Entry 1I97 (X-ray diffraction, 4.50 A resolution (low resolution: residue-level contacts below are approximate; hydrogen-bond / salt-bridge calls are withheld)); this record covers chains A and E of the 21 polymer chains in the assembly.

== Chain A ==
Molecule: 16S RRNA
Source organism: Thermus thermophilus
Sequence (1514 nucleotides; numbered 2 to 1515; the number before each row is that of its first residue):
     2 UGUUGGAGAG UUUGAUCCUG GCUCAGGGUG AACGCUGGCG GCGUGCCUAA GACAUGCAAG
    62 UCGUGCGGGC CGCGGGGUUU UACUCCGUGG UCAGCGGCGG ACGGGUGAGU AACGCGUGGG
   122 UGACCUACCC GGAAGAGGGG GACAACCCGG GGAAACUCGG GCUAAUCCCC CAUGUGGACC
   182 CGCCCCUUGG GGUGUGUCCA AAGGGCUUUG CCCGCUUCCG GAUGGGCCCG CGUCCCAUCA
   242 GCUAGUUGGU GGGGUAAUGG CCCACCAAGG CGACGACGGG UAGCCGGUCU GAGAGGAUGG
   302 CCGGCCACAG GGGCACUGAG ACACGGGCCC CACUCCUACG GGAGGCAGCA GUUAGGAAUC
   362 UUCCGCAAUG GGCGCAAGCC UGACGGAGCG ACGCCGCUUG GAGGAAGAAG CCCUUCGGGG
   422 UGUAAACUCC UGAACCCGGG ACGAAACCCC CGACGAGGGG ACUGACGGUA CCGGGGUAAU
   482 AGCGCCGGCC AACUCCGUGC CAGCAGCCGC GGUAAUACGG AGGGCGCGAG CGUUACCCGG
   542 AUUCACUGGG CGUAAAGGGC GUGUAGGCGG CCUGGGGCGU CCCAUGUGAA AGACCACGGC
   602 UCAACCGUGG GGGAGCGUGG GAUACGCUCA GGCUAGACGG UGGGAGAGGG UGGUGGAAUU
   662 CCCGGAGUAG CGGUGAAAUG CGCAGAUACC GGGAGGAACG CCGAUGGCGA AGGCAGCCAC
   722 CUGGUCCACC CGUGACGCUG AGGCGCGAAA GCGUGGGGAG CAAACCGGAU UAGAUACCCG
   782 GGUAGUCCAC GCCCUAAACG AUGCGCGCUA GGUCUCUGGG UCUCCUGGGG GCCGAAGCUA
   842 ACGCGUUAAG CGCGCCGCCU GGGGAGUACG GCCGCAAGGC UGAAACUCAA AGGAAUUGAC
   902 GGGGGCCCGC ACAAGCGGUG GAGCAUGUGG UUUAAUUCGA AGCAACGCGA AGAACCUUAC
   962 CAGGCCUUGA CAUGCUAGGG AACCCGGGUG AAAGCCUGGG GUGCCCCGCG AGGGGAGCCC
  1022 UAGCACAGGU GCUGCAUGGC CGUCGUCAGC UCGUGCCGUG AGGUGUUGGG UUAAGUCCCG
  1082 CAACGAGCGC AACCCCCGCC GUUAGUUGCC AGCGGUUCGG CCGGGCACUC UAACGGGACU
  1142 GCCCGCGAAA GCGGGAGGAA GGAGGGGACG ACGUCUGGUC AGCAUGGCCC UUACGGCCUG
  1202 GGCGACACAC GUGCUACAAU GCCCACUACA AAGCGAUGCC ACCCGGCAAC GGGGAGCUAA
  1262 UCGCAAAAAG GUGGGCCCAG UUCGGAUUGG GGUCUGCAAC CCGACCCCAU GAAGCCGGAA
  1322 UCGCUAGUAA UCGCGGAUCA GCCAUGCCGC GGUGAAUACG UUCCCGGGCC UUGUACACAC
  1382 CGCCCGUCAC GCCAUGGGAG CGGGCUCUAC CCGAAGUCGC CGGGAGCCUA CGGGCAGGCG
  1442 CCGAGGGUAG GGCCCGUGAC UGGGGCGAAG UCGUAACAAG GUAGCUGUAC CGGAAGGUGC
  1502 GGCUGGAUCA CCUC
Metal / ion sites: Mg2+ site 1 near G21 (its only coordinating residue here); Mg2+ site 2 near G78 (its only coordinating residue here); Mg2+ site 3 near G104 (its only coordinating residue here); Mg2+ site 4 near A166 (its only coordinating residue here); Mg2+ site 5 near G183 (its only coordinating residue here); Mg2+ site 6 near G190 (its only coordinating residue here); Mg2+ site 7: G294, G541; Mg2+ site 8 near C526 (its only coordinating residue here); Mg2+ site 9 near U543 (its only coordinating residue here); Mg2+ site 10: A555, A556, A557; Mg2+ site 11 near G571 (its only coordinating residue here); Mg2+ site 12: G578, C579, G580; 10 more Mg2+ sites not listed
Small-molecule neighbours:
  - tetracycline (TAC), molecule 1: A238, U239, C240, A241, G242, G871, G872, C873, U882
  - tetracycline (TAC), molecule 2: G910, C911, G1166, G1167, U1326, A1327, A1359
  - tetracycline (TAC), molecule 3: G918, G919, U920, U1213, G1214, U1322, C1323, G1324, A1330, A1331, U1332
  - tetracycline (TAC), molecule 4: G943, G1035, C1036, C1176, U1177, G1178, G1179
  - tetracycline (TAC), molecule 5: U1141, G1142, C1143, C1144, C1145, G1146, C1147, A1151, G1152, C1153, G1154, G1155, G1156, G1163
  - octadecatungstenyl diphosphate (WO2): C511, U1177, C1379
Reported in the primary citation:
  - binding site for tetracycline: G943

== Chain E ==
Molecule: 30S ribosomal protein S5
Source organism: Thermus thermophilus
UniProt: P27152 (RS5_THETH); residues 2-162 here correspond to UniProt positions 1-161 (UniProt number = residue number - 1)
Chain sequence (161 residues; numbered 2 to 162; the number before each row is that of its first residue):
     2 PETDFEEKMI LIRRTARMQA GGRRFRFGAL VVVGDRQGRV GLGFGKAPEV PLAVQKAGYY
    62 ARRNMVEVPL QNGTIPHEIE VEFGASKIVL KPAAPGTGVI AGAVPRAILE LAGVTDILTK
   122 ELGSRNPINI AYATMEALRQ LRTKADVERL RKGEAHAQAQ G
Unresolved in the structure: 158-162
Small-molecule neighbours: octadecatungstenyl diphosphate (WO2): Lys153, Glu155, Ala156, His157

== Interface between chain A and chain E ==
Pairs across the interface - 12 pairs, chain A then chain E:
  G6(A) - Ala94(E)
  G6(A) - Ala95(E)
  G7(A) - Lys121(E)
  A8(A) - Ala102(E)
  A8(A) - Gly103(E)
  G9(A) - Ala102(E)
  A16(A) - Thr16(E)
  A841(A) - Gly85(E)
  U898(A) - Met19(E)
  G899(A) - Gln20(E)
  U1175(A) - Gly22(E)
  A1380(A) - Ala21(E)
Interface residues without a listed pair, chain A (16 interface residues in all): A10, A900, G1054, A1062, G1063, G1174
Interface residues without a listed pair, chain E (16 interface residues in all): Ala17, Arg18, Arg27, Ala48, Arg126

== Overview ==
The chain A/chain E interface involves 16 residues from each chain. Chain A binds octadecatungstenyl
diphosphate and 5 copies of tetracycline. Bound to chain E: octadecatungstenyl diphosphate. G294(A) and
G541(A) form the Mg2+ site 7. A555(A), A556(A) and A557(A) form the Mg2+ site 10. The paper reports a binding
site for tetracycline at G943(A).
Here chain A is 16S RRNA and chain E is 30S ribosomal protein S5, both from Thermus thermophilus. Entry 1I97
(Crystal structure of the 30S ribosomal subunit from thermus thermophilus in complex with tetracycline) was
determined by X-ray diffraction, deposited together with 1I94, 1I95 and 1I96.
